6JR1 - chains F and J of the 10 polymer chains in the assembly; structure by X-ray diffraction, 2.40 A resolution.

== Chain F ==
Protein: Histone H4
Organism: Homo sapiens
Reference sequence: P62805 (H4_HUMAN); residues 0-102 here correspond to UniProt positions 1-103 (UniProt number = residue number + 1)
Sequence (106 residues; numbered -3 to 102; the number before each row is that of its first residue; numbers below 1 keep their minus sign (Gly-3 is residue -3)):
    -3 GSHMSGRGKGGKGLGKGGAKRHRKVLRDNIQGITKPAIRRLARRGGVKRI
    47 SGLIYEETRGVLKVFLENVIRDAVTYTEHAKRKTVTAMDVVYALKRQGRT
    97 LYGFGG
Disordered / not traced: -3 to 16, 102
Construct notes: expression tag (-3 to -1)
UniProt features mapped onto this chain:
  - DNA-binding region: Lys16 to Lys20
  - modified residue: Ser1 (N-acetylserine), Arg3 (Asymmetric dimethylarginine), Lys5 (N6-(2-hydroxyisobutyryl)lysine), Lys8 (N6-(2-hydroxyisobutyryl)lysine), Lys12 (N6-(2-hydroxyisobutyryl)lysine), Lys16 (N6-(2-hydroxyisobutyryl)lysine), Lys20 (N6,N6,N6-trimethyllysine), Lys31 (N6-(2-hydroxyisobutyryl)lysine), Lys44 (N6-(2-hydroxyisobutyryl)lysine), Ser47 (Phosphoserine), Tyr51 (Phosphotyrosine), Lys59 (N6-(2-hydroxyisobutyryl)lysine), Lys77 (N6-(2-hydroxyisobutyryl)lysine), Lys79 (N6-(2-hydroxyisobutyryl)lysine), Thr80 (Phosphothreonine), Tyr88 (Phosphotyrosine), Lys91 (N6-(2-hydroxyisobutyryl)lysine)
  - cross-link (Glycyl lysine isopeptide (Lys-Gly)): Lys12 (interchain with G-Cter in SUMO2), Lys20 (interchain with G-Cter in SUMO2), Lys31 (interchain with G-Cter in SUMO2), Lys59 (interchain with G-Cter in SUMO2), Lys79 (interchain with G-Cter in SUMO2), Lys91 (interchain with G-Cter in SUMO2)

== Chain J ==
Molecule: 146-nt DNA strand
Organism: Homo sapiens
Sequence (146 nucleotides; numbered 147 to 292; the number before each row is that of its first residue):
   147 ATCAATATCCACCTGCAGATTCTACCAAAAGTGTATTTGGAAACTGCTCC
   197 ATCAAAAGGCATGTTCAGCTGAATTCAGCTGAACATGCCTTTTGATGGAG
   247 CAGTTTCCAAATACACTTTTGGTAGAATCTGCAGGTGGATATTGAT
Bound ions: Mn2+ site 1: DG185, DG186; Mn2+ site 2 near DG217 (its only coordinating residue here); Mn2+ site 3 near DG267 (its only coordinating residue here); Mn2+ site 4 near DG280 (its only coordinating residue here)

== Interface between chain F and chain J ==
Contacting residue pairs (9; chain F residue first):
  His18(F) - DT198(J)  phosphate contact
  His18(F) - DC199(J)  phosphate contact
  Arg19(F) - DT198(J)  salt bridge to the phosphate
  Thr30(F) - DA207(J)  phosphate contact
  Thr30(F) - DT208(J)  phosphate contact
  Pro32(F) - DA207(J)  phosphate contact
  Pro32(F) - DT208(J)  phosphate contact
  Arg36(F) - DA207(J)  salt bridge to the phosphate
  Arg45(F) - DT216(J)  sugar contact
Other interface residues (no listed pair), chain F (8 interface residues in all): Arg17, Lys31
Other interface residues (no listed pair), chain J (7 interface residues in all): DG214, DG217

== Overview ==
Chain F and chain J form an interface of 8 and 7 residues respectively, with 2 salt bridges. Polar contacts
include Arg19(F)-DT198(J) and Arg36(F)-DA207(J). The Mn2+ site 1 is built by DG185(J) and DG186(J). UniProt
lists a DNA-binding region on chain F.
Chain F is Histone H4 and chain J is a 146-nt DNA strand, both from Homo sapiens; the structure, Crystal
structure of the human nucleosome phased with 16 selenium atoms, was determined by X-ray diffraction,
deposited together with 6JR0.
